Entry 6Z1P (electron microscopy, 3.70 A resolution); this record covers chains Ab and AB of the 99 polymer chains in the assembly.

== Chain Ab ==
Molecule: LSU rRNA_2
Source organism: Tetrahymena thermophila (strain SB210)
Sequence (2314 nucleotides; row label = number of the first residue in the row; note: 6 numbers in that range are skipped by the numbering (no residue carries them; nothing is unmodelled there); a row labelled like 1317A-1317G holds insertion residues (1317A, then the next letters in order)):
   279 UAGUAAAUUU CAAUAAGUUU UUGAAAUUGA AAAAUAGAGA UCUACCUCUA AAACUUGUAA
   339 AGUUUAAAUU CAAUAGAAAA CAGUACCGCG AGGGAAAGGU GAAAAGAUUU UAUAAUAUCU
   399 UAAAAGAACC UGAAAUUUAG UGCUAAAUAC AGUUAAAGCU UUAUUGUUUU AACGUACCUU
   459 UUGCAUAAUG GGCUAGCGAG UUUAUAUAAU UAGCGAGUAA UUUAAAUUUU AUAAAAUUAC
   519 GAAUCGAUAG AAUAAAUAGU UAAUUAUAUA AGACCCGAAG CUAAGUGAUC UAAUUAUGAU
   579 UAGAUUAAGG GUAUUUAUAC CUGAGGAUCG AACUCUUAAA UGUUGCAAAA UUUUGGGAUA
   639 AAUUGUAAUU AGGGGUGAAA GGCUUAUCAA ACUUAGUUAU AGCUGGUUUU CCACGAAACC
   699 UAUUUAAGUA GGGUGUUAUU UUUUAUAAUA AUUAGGUUUA AAUAACUAUA UCUAUAAUUA
   759 AUUUGUUAAU UAUAAAAUUA GUAUAUAAUA AUUAGUUAUU AUUAGAUAAU AACCAGACUA
   819 UUAGCGCUAA GGUUUAUAGU CAAGAGAGAA ACAGCUCAGA UUAAACAAUA AGGUCUUUAA
   879 AAAUAAAUAA UUAUGGAGAU UAUUUUUGUU AAUACUAAUA AGAUGUAGGC UUGGAAGCAG
   939 CCAUCAUUUU AAAAAAGCGU AAAAGCUUAA UAUUAGAUAA AUUAAUGUUA AAAAUUAAUU
   999 GAUACUUAAA UAAUCAUAGA UGAAGAGAGA AUAAUUUUUA UUUACCGAAU UGAUAAAUCG
  1059 AAAGAUGGUA GUGGAACGUU UUGUAUAAAA AAAUAAAAUU GUGAAAUUUU AUAUUUUAUC
  1119 AAUAUUGAUA AUGCUAGCAU GAGUAGUAGA CAUAAUGUGA GAAUCAUUAU CGCCUGAUAU
  1179 ACAAGGGUUA CUAAAUUUGA UAAUCUUAUU UAGUGUAAGU CGAUUUCUAA GAUAUAAAAG
  1239 UAUAUUGUUA UCAAUGAAUA UAAAAUAUAA AAUAUCUAAU AAACUACUUU UUAUAUUAUA
  1299 UAAAAUUUUU UAUAAUAUA
1317A-1317G UUUAAUA
  1324 GGUGGUUUAG UGACUGGAAA UGUUUAUAUU UUAUUAAAUC GUACUAACUC UAACACAAGU
  1384 GUUUAAGUAG AAUAUAUAAU GGCGAAGGAG UAAAAAGUAU UGAAGGAACU AGGCAAAAUA
  1444 ACCCUGUAAC UUUGGGAGAA AGGGGGCUUU UAAGCAACUG AAAAGAGAGA GUAGCGACUG
  1504 UUUAAUAAAA ACAUAAGAUU UUGCAAAAUU UAAAUAUGAU GUAUAAAAUC UGACACCUGC
  1564 CCGGUGCUGC AAGGUGAAUC UAUUUUAGUU AACGCUGAAA UAUUAAACCC CAGUAAACGG
  1624 CGGCCGUAAC CCUGACGGUC CUAAGGUAGC AAAAUUCCUU GGCGGGUAAG UUCCGUCCUG
  1684 CAUGAAUGGU GUAACGACUG CUCUGCUGUC UCCAAUACUU GCUCUACGAA AUUGAACUUU
  1744 CCGUGAAGAU GCGGCAAUAU UACAACUAGA CGGGAAGACC CUAUGCACCU UUACUGUUAU
  1804 CUGUAAUUAA UUUUUUUUUA UAUUUAACUA GACAAGUAGG AGGUUUAUAC UAAAAAUGGA
  1864 AAACUACUUG AAUAUAUUAA AAAAUUACAU AUAAAUAAAA UAAAUUUUAA UUAUUUUUGU
  1924 UAUUGAAAGA CAGUUUGACU GGGGCGGUCU CCUCCUAAAA AGUAACGGAG GAGUAUAAUA
  1984 AUUUGGGGUA UCUUAUUUUA AUUGAGAUCA AUAUUAGAAU GAAUAUACUA AAUUUGAUUA
  2044 GAGUACAAAC AAGUAUUCUA AGGAUAUAUG UCUGUCAUAU UGACCCGAUA UAAUUUAGUA
  2104 GAAAAUAUAU CGAUCAACGA AUAAAAGGUA CGCUAGGGAU AACAGGCUUA UGGGUUUUGA
  2164 GAGUUCUUAU UAAUAAACCC GUUUGGCACC UCGAUGUCGG CUCAUCACAU CCUGAUGGUG
  2224 GACAAUCUAU CAAGGGUCCG GCUGUUCGCC GGUUAAAGUG GUACGUGAGC UGGGUUUAAA
  2284 ACGUCGUGAG ACAGUUUGGU CCCUAUCUGU UGUAAUUACA AGAAAAUAAA UAAGAAUUAA
  2344 CUUUAGUACG AGAGGACUAG GAAAAUUUAA UCACUGGUUU GAAAAUUACU UUAAUAAAUA
  2404 AAAGUACGGU UUUUAAGCUA AAUUAAACAA GAUAAUUGCU GAAUUCUAUA UAAGCAAGAA
  2464 UCUAACUUAU AUUAUUUUCU AAUAAACUUU UUAAAGACUA UAUUAUUUAA GUAUAUUUAU
  2524 UAAGAGUCAU UAUAACUAAU AAAUAUAAAU AUACUAAAUG UUUAAUAAUC ACUACAGUUU
  2584 AGUUUUUA
Not modelled in the structure: 1317A-1317G, 1817-1885, 2591
Ion coordination: Mg2+ site 1: A284, U300; Mg2+ site 2 near A284 (its only coordinating residue here); Mg2+ site 3 near G317 (its only coordinating residue here); Mg2+ site 4: A318, G2101; Mg2+ site 5: A329 (shared with 1 residue of chain Aa); Mg2+ site 6 near C332 (its only coordinating residue here); Mg2+ site 7 near U352 (its only coordinating residue here); Mg2+ site 8 near G354 (its only coordinating residue here); Mg2+ site 9: G354, A357; Mg2+ site 10: U399, A402; Mg2+ site 11: U409, G410; Mg2+ site 12 near U453 (its only coordinating residue here); 160 more Mg2+ sites not listed

== Chain AB ==
Molecule: Ribosomal protein L28
Source organism: Tetrahymena thermophila (strain SB210)
UniProt: I7LU83 (I7LU83_TETTS); residue numbers follow UniProt; this construct covers 1-289
Amino-acid sequence (289 residues; each row starts with the number of its first residue):
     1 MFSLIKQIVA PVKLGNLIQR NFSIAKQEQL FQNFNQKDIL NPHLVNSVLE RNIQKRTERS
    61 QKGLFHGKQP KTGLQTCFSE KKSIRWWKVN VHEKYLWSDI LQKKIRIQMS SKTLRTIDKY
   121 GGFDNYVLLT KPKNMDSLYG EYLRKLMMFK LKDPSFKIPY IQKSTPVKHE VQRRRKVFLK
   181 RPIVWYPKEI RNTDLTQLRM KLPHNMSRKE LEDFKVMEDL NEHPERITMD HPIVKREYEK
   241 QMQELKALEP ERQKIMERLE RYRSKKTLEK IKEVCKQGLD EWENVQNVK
Not modelled in the structure: 1-22, 287-289
Ion coordination: Mg2+ site 1: Glu50 (shared with A1234(Ab), A1235(Ab) of chain Ab); Mg2+ site 2 near Glu93 (its only coordinating residue here)

== Chain Ab / chain AB interface ==
Residue-residue contacts - 119 pairs, chain Ab then chain AB:
  U279(Ab) with Lys131(AB), phosphate contact; Lys133(AB), phosphate contact; Asn134(AB), hydrogen bond to the phosphate
  A280(Ab) with Lys119(AB), hydrogen bond to the sugar
  G281(Ab) with Lys112(AB), sugar contact; Arg115(AB), base contact; Thr116(AB), sugar contact; Lys119(AB), hydrogen bond to the sugar; Tyr120(AB), hydrogen bond to the phosphate
  U282(Ab) with His66(AB), salt bridge to the phosphate; Lys112(AB), phosphate contact
  U288(Ab) with Arg85(AB), sugar contact; Trp87(AB), base contact
  C289(Ab) with Lys71(AB), hydrogen bond to the base; Gly73(AB), sugar contact; Leu74(AB), sugar contact
  A290(Ab) with Leu74(AB), phosphate contact
  A302(Ab) with Lys71(AB), sugar contact
  A303(Ab) with Lys68(AB), phosphate contact; Gln69(AB), sugar contact; Lys71(AB), sugar contact; Lys88(AB), hydrogen bond to the sugar; Val89(AB), phosphate contact
  A304(Ab) with Lys68(AB), salt bridge to the phosphate; Val89(AB), phosphate contact; Asn90(AB), hydrogen bond to the phosphate
  U305(Ab) with Asn90(AB), hydrogen bond to the phosphate; Ser111(AB), hydrogen bond to the phosphate
  U306(Ab) with Arg115(AB), salt bridge to the phosphate
  G307(Ab) with Arg115(AB), base contact
  G588(Ab) with Ser264(AB), sugar contact; Lys266(AB), phosphate contact
  G589(Ab) with Ser264(AB), phosphate contact; Lys265(AB), hydrogen bond to the phosphate; Lys266(AB), salt bridge to the phosphate
  U590(Ab) with Arg263(AB), phosphate contact
  A1234(Ab) with His43(AB), hydrogen bond to the sugar
  A1235(Ab) with Asn46(AB), hydrogen bond to the phosphate; Gln162(AB), phosphate contact
  A1236(Ab) with Asn46(AB), hydrogen bond to the phosphate; Tyr160(AB), phosphate contact; Gln162(AB), phosphate contact; Lys163(AB), salt bridge to the phosphate; Thr165(AB), phosphate contact; Pro166(AB), sugar contact; Val167(AB), hydrogen bond to the sugar
  A1237(Ab) with Lys62(AB), salt bridge to the phosphate; Arg106(AB), hydrogen bond to the phosphate; Lys163(AB), salt bridge to the phosphate; Pro166(AB), sugar contact
  G1238(Ab) with Glu58(AB), base contact; Lys62(AB), phosphate contact; Glu93(AB), phosphate contact; Arg106(AB), salt bridge to the phosphate; Gln108(AB), hydrogen bond to the phosphate
  U1239(Ab) with Glu58(AB), base contact; Arg59(AB), salt bridge to the phosphate; Lys62(AB), base contact
  A1240(Ab) with Arg59(AB), salt bridge to the phosphate; Trp86(AB), base contact
  U1241(Ab) with Thr57(AB), phosphate contact; Glu58(AB), hydrogen bond to the phosphate
  G1245(Ab) with Arg173(AB), salt bridge to the phosphate
  U1246(Ab) with His169(AB), stacking on the base; Val171(AB), hydrogen bond to the base; Gln172(AB), base contact; Arg173(AB), salt bridge to the phosphate
  U1266(Ab) with Lys188(AB), sugar contact
  A1267(Ab) with Arg191(AB), salt bridge to the phosphate
  A1277(Ab) with Arg263(AB), base contact
  G1333(Ab) with Arg261(AB), hydrogen bond to the sugar
  U1334(Ab) with Arg258(AB), salt bridge to the phosphate; Arg261(AB), salt bridge to the phosphate; Arg263(AB), sugar contact
  G1335(Ab) with Arg258(AB), salt bridge to the phosphate; Tyr262(AB), phosphate contact; Arg263(AB), hydrogen bond to the phosphate
  A1342(Ab) with Lys180(AB), hydrogen bond to the sugar; Arg181(AB), hydrogen bond to the phosphate
  A1343(Ab) with Arg181(AB), salt bridge to the phosphate
  U1540(Ab) with Arg174(AB), phosphate contact
  G1541(Ab) with Arg174(AB), salt bridge to the phosphate
  A1542(Ab) with Arg174(AB), hydrogen bond to the sugar; Arg175(AB), hydrogen bond to the base
  U1543(Ab) with Arg175(AB), hydrogen bond to the sugar; Phe178(AB), base contact
  U1798(Ab) with Ser79(AB), hydrogen bond to the sugar; Lys81(AB), hydrogen bond to the sugar
  G1799(Ab) with Cys77(AB), hydrogen bond to the phosphate; Phe78(AB), phosphate contact
  U1800(Ab) with Cys77(AB), hydrogen bond to the phosphate
  U1801(Ab) with Gln75(AB), phosphate contact
  U1810(Ab) with His92(AB), hydrogen bond to the sugar
  U1893(Ab) with Tyr95(AB), phosphate contact
  A1894(Ab) with Lys168(AB), salt bridge to the phosphate
  U1895(Ab) with Lys168(AB), salt bridge to the phosphate
  A1897(Ab) with His204(AB), sugar contact
  A1898(Ab) with Thr196(AB), base contact; Arg199(AB), hydrogen bond to the base; His204(AB), salt bridge to the phosphate; Asn205(AB), hydrogen bond to the phosphate
  U1899(Ab) with His204(AB), base contact
  A1901(Ab) with Lys168(AB), base contact
  A1902(Ab) with Pro166(AB), base contact; Lys168(AB), hydrogen bond to the base
  A1903(Ab) with Tyr160(AB), sugar contact; Val167(AB), base contact
  U1909(Ab) with Gln102(AB), hydrogen bond to the sugar
  U1910(Ab) with Trp97(AB), stacking on the base
  U1911(Ab) with Lys104(AB), salt bridge to the phosphate
  U1924(Ab) with Lys88(AB), hydrogen bond to the sugar; Val89(AB), sugar contact; Asn90(AB), base contact
  A1925(Ab) with Trp86(AB), phosphate contact; Trp87(AB), phosphate contact; Lys88(AB), hydrogen bond to the phosphate
  U1926(Ab) with Arg85(AB), salt bridge to the phosphate; Trp87(AB), phosphate contact
  A2126(Ab) with Ser79(AB), base contact
Interface residues without a listed pair, chain Ab (65 interface residues in all): C332, A1242, A1336, A1809, U1811, A2127
Interface residues without a listed pair, chain AB (81 interface residues in all): Ile24, Pro42, Glu50, Arg56, Gly67, Thr76, Lys82, Ser83, Lys94, Leu114, Lys176, Leu202

== In short ==
Chain Ab and chain AB form an interface of 65 and 81 residues respectively; the contacts include 36 hydrogen
bonds, 23 salt bridges and 2 aromatic stacking contacts. Polar pairs include C289(Ab)-Lys71(AB),
U1246(Ab)-Val171(AB) and A1542(Ab)-Arg175(AB). A284(Ab) and U300(Ab) coordinate Mg2+ site 1.
Chain Ab is LSU rRNA_2 and chain AB is Ribosomal protein L28, both from Tetrahymena thermophila (strain
SB210); the structure, Structure of the mitochondrial ribosome from Tetrahymena thermophila, was determined by
electron microscopy.
